2YF9 - chain A; structure by X-ray diffraction, 1.90 A resolution.

# Chain A
Name: Mazg-like nucleoside triphosphate pyrophosphohydrolase
Source organism: Deinococcus radiodurans
Notes: EC 3.6.1.19
UniProtKB: Q9RS96 (Q9RS96_DEIRA); residues 1-148 here = UniProt positions 1-148
Amino-acid sequence (154 residues; each row starts with the number of its first residue; numbers below 1 keep their minus sign (Gly-5 is residue -5)):
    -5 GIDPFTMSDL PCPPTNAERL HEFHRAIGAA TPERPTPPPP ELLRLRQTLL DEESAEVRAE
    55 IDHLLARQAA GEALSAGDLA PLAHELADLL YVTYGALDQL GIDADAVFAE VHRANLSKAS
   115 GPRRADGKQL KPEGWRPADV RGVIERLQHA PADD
Unresolved in the structure: -5, 1-6, 24, 144-148
Differences from the reference sequence: expression tag (-5 to 0)
What the authors report for this chain:
  - catalytic residues: Asp82, Asn109, Lys112 (proposed by the authors, not directly observed)

# In short
From the paper: catalytic residues Asp82, Asn109 and Lys112.
Chain A is Mazg-like nucleoside triphosphate pyrophosphohydrolase (Deinococcus radiodurans); the structure,
Structural and functional insights of DR2231 protein, the mazg-like nucleoside triphosphate
pyrophosphohydrolase from deinococcus radiodurans, native ..., was determined by X-ray diffraction together
with 2YEU, 2YF3, 2YF4, 2YFC and 2YFD from the same study.
